7VLC - chains C and E of the 8 polymer chains in the assembly; structure by X-ray diffraction, 2.20 A resolution.

# Chain C
Name: Extracellular B2 globin
From: Lamellibrachia satsuma
UniProtKB: S0BCU7 (S0BCU7_LAMSA); residues 1-150 here correspond to UniProt positions 17-166 (UniProt number = residue number + 16)
Amino-acid sequence (150 residues; row label = number of the first residue in the row):
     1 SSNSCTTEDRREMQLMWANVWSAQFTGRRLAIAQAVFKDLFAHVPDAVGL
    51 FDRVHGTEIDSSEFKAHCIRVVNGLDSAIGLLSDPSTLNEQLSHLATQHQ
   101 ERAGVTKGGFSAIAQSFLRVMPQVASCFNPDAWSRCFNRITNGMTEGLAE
Disordered / not traced: 1
Disulfide bonds: Cys5-Cys136
Metal / ion sites: heme Fe: His99 (together with oxygen molecule)
Residues lining bound ligands:
  - heme (HEM): Leu50, Phe51, Arg53, Val54, His67, Arg70, Val71, Gly74, Leu75, Leu95, Gln98, His99, Arg102, Val105, Gly109, Phe110, Ile113, Phe137, Thr141, Met144
  - heme / oxygen molecule: Phe37, Leu50, Phe51, Arg53, Val54, His67, Arg70, Val71, Gly74, Leu75, Leu95, Gln98, His99, Arg102, Val105, Gly109, Phe110, Ile113, Phe137, Thr141, Met144
  - oxygen molecule (OXY): Phe37, Phe51, His67, Val71, His99

# Chain E
Name: Extracellular A1 globin
From: Lamellibrachia satsuma
UniProtKB: S0BBU7 (S0BBU7_LAMSA); residues 1-146 here correspond to UniProt positions 20-165 (UniProt number = residue number + 19)
Amino-acid sequence (146 residues; numbered 1 to 146; the number before each row is that of its first residue):
     1 DCNILQRLKVKMQWAKAYGFGTERAKFGNSLWTSIFNYAPDARDLFKSVK
    51 SEDMRSPQFKAHIARVIGGLDRVISMFDNEDALNADLEHLKSQHDPRGLD
   101 ALNFVVFGKALFATVGGQFGVCFDLPAWESCYKVIAMGITGNDMFS
Disulfide bonds: Cys2-Cys131
Metal / ion sites: heme Fe: His94 (together with oxygen molecule)
Residues lining bound ligands:
  - heme (HEM): Leu45, Phe46, Ser48, Val49, His62, Arg65, Val66, Gly69, Leu70, Arg72, Leu90, Gln93, His94, Arg97, Leu99, Asn103, Phe104, Phe107, Tyr132, Ile139
  - heme / oxygen molecule: Trp32, Leu45, Phe46, Ser48, Val49, His62, Arg65, Val66, Gly69, Leu70, Arg72, Leu90, Gln93, His94, Arg97, Leu99, Asn103, Phe104, Phe107, Tyr132, Ile139
  - oxygen molecule (OXY): Trp32, Phe46, His62, Val66, His94

# Interface between chain C and chain E
Pairs across the interface (8):
  Pro122(C) with Asn37(E)
  Phe128(C) with Thr33(E); Asn37(E), hydrogen bond (backbone-side chain)
  Pro130(C) with Arg43(E)
  Asp131(C) with Arg43(E), salt bridge; Glu52(E); Asp53(E); Met54(E), hydrogen bond (side chain-backbone)

# Overview
4 residues of chain C face 6 of chain E across their interface, with 2 hydrogen bonds and 1 salt bridge. Polar
pairs include Asp131(C)-Arg43(E), Phe128(C)-Asn37(E) and Asp131(C)-Met54(E). Bound to chain C: heme, oxygen
molecule and heme / oxygen molecule.
Chain C is Extracellular B2 globin and chain E is Extracellular A1 globin, both from Lamellibrachia satsuma;
the structure, Oxy-deoxy intermediate of V2 hemoglobin at 78% oxygen saturation, was determined by X-ray
diffraction (same publication as 7VLD, 7VLE and 7VLF).
